PDB entry 8DDK | X-ray diffraction, 3.86 A resolution | chains A and B of the 3 polymer chains in the assembly

== Chain A ==
Name: Heavy Chain CC5-17
Organism: Homo sapiens
Chain sequence (243 residues; row label = number of the first residue in the row):
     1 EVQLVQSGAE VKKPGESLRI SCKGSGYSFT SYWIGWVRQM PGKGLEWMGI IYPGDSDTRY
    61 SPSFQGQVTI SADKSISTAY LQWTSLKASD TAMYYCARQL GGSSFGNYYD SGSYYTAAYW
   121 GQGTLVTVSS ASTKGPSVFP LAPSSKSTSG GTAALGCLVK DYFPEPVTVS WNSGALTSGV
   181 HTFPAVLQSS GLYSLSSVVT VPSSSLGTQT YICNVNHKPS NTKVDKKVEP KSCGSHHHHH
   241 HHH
Unresolved in the structure: 42-44, 66, 101-107, 119, 137-159, 196-197, 201, 227-243
Disulfides: C22-C96

== Chain B ==
Name: Light Chain CC5_17
Organism: Homo sapiens
Chain sequence (212 residues; numbered 1 to 212; the number before each row is that of its first residue):
     1 DIQMTQSPSS LSASVGDRVT ITCRASQSIN NYLNWYQQKP GKAPKLLIYA ASTLQSGVPS
    61 RFSGSGSGTD FTLTISSLQP EDFASYYCQQ SYRGTFGQGT KVEFKRTVAA PSVFIFPPSD
   121 EQLKSGTASV VCLLNNFYPR EAKVQWKVDN ALQSGNSQES VTEQDSKDST YSLSSTLTLS
   181 KADYEKHKVY ACEVTHQGLS SPVTKSFNRG EC
Unresolved in the structure: 1, 10-13, 37-45, 76-81, 97, 108-135, 143-145, 159-160, 180-181, 186, 190, 193-194, 202-212

== Chain A / chain B interface ==
Residue-residue contacts (25):
  W47(A) - T95(B)
  P62(A) - R93(B)
  Y109(A) - Y92(B)
  D110(A) - S91(B)  hydrogen bond
  D110(A) - Y92(B)
  S111(A) - N31(B)
  S111(A) - Y32(B)
  S111(A) - S91(B)  hydrogen bond (backbone-side chain)
  Y115(A) - Y32(B)  hydrogen bond (backbone-side chain)
  Y115(A) - Y36(B)
  Y115(A) - Q89(B)  hydrogen bond (backbone-side chain)
  Y115(A) - S91(B)
  Y115(A) - Y92(B)
  Y115(A) - T95(B)
  T116(A) - N34(B)  hydrogen bond (backbone-side chain)
  T116(A) - Y36(B)  hydrogen bond (backbone-side chain)
  A117(A) - Y36(B)  hydrophobic
  A117(A) - L46(B)
  H181(A) - D165(B)  salt bridge
  H181(A) - S172(B)  hydrogen bond
  F183(A) - T162(B)
  F183(A) - S172(B)
  F183(A) - L173(B)
  F183(A) - S174(B)
  P184(A) - V161(B)
Also at the interface, not in a pair above, chain A (15 interface residues in all): L45, G112, A118, T182
Also at the interface, not in a pair above, chain B (22 interface residues in all): I29, A50, Q90, G94, F96, N136

== In short ==
The interface between chain A and chain B involves 15 residues on one side and 22 on the other; the contacts
include 7 hydrogen bonds and 1 salt bridge. Polar pairs include H181(A)-D165(B), D110(A)-S91(B) and
S111(A)-S91(B).
Here chain A is Heavy Chain CC5-17 and chain B is Light Chain CC5_17, both from Homo sapiens. Entry 8DDK
(CCHFV GP38 Hoti/Kosovo bound with CC5_17) was determined by X-ray diffraction, deposited together with 8DC5
and 8DCY.
